Entry 6WBJ (X-ray diffraction, 1.65 A resolution); this record covers chain A.

[Chain A]
Protein: Maltodextrin-binding protein, Reversion-inducing cysteine-rich protein with Kazal motifs fusion
Source organism: Escherichia coli
Reference sequence: chimeric construct of A0A376KDN7, Q9Z0J1: residues 5-368 from A0A376KDN7 (A0A376KDN7_ECOLX) positions 29-392 (UniProt number = residue number + 24); residues 373-437 from Q9Z0J1 positions 206-270 (UniProt number = residue number - 167)
Chain sequence (447 residues; row label = number of the first residue in the row):
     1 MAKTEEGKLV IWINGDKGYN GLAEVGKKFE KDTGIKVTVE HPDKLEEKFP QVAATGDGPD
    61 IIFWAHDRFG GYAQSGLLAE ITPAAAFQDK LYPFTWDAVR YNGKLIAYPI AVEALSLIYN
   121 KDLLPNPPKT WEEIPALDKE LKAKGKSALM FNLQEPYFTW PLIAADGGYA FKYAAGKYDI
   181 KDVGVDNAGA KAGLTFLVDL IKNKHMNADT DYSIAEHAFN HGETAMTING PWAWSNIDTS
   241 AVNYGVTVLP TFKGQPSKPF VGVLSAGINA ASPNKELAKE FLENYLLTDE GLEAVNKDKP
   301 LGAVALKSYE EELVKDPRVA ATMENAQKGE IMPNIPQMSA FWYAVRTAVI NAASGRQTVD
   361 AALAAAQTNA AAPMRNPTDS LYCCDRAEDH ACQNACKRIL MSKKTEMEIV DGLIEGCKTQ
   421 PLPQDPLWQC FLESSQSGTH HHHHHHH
Not modelled in the structure: 1-3, 436-447
Disulfide bonds: Cys-383/Cys-430, Cys-384/Cys-396, Cys-392/Cys-417
Sequence notes: initiating methionine (1); expression tag (2-4, 438-447); engineered mutation Ala-84 (Asp108 in A0A376KDN7), Ala-85 (Lys109 in A0A376KDN7), Ala-174 (Glu198 in A0A376KDN7), Ala-175 (Asn199 in A0A376KDN7), His-217 (Ala241 in A0A376KDN7), His-221 (Lys245 in A0A376KDN7), Ala-241 (Lys265 in A0A376KDN7), Val-314 (Ala338 in A0A376KDN7), Val-319 (Ile343 in A0A376KDN7), Ala-364 (Lys388 in A0A376KDN7), Ala-365 (Asp389 in A0A376KDN7); linker (369-372)
Ion coordination: Zn2+: His-217, Glu-223, Glu-311

[In short]
The Zn2+ site is built by His-217, Glu-223 and Glu-311.
Chain A is Maltodextrin-binding protein, Reversion-inducing cysteine-rich protein with Kazal motifs fusion
(Escherichia coli); the structure, High resolution crystal structure of mRECK(CC4) in fusion with engineered
MBP, was determined by X-ray diffraction, deposited together with 6WBH.
